8JWW - chains F and L of the 35 polymer chains in the assembly; structure by electron microscopy, 3.50 A resolution.

== Chain F (and L) ==
Name: Tail virion protein G7P
Organism: Enterobacteria phage M13
Notes: chain L of this document is another copy of the same molecule, construct and numbering; everything in this record applies to it too
Reference sequence: P69535 (G7P_BPM13); residues 1-33 here = UniProt positions 1-33
Amino-acid sequence (33 residues; each row starts with the number of its first residue):
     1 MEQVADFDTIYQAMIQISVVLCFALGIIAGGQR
Not modelled in the structure: 1-4

== Chain F / chain L interface ==
Pairs across the interface (16; chain F residue first):
  Phe-7(F) / Ala-5(L)
  Phe-7(F) / Phe-7(L)  hydrophobic
  Asp-8(F) / Ala-5(L)
  Tyr-11(F) / Thr-9(L)
  Tyr-11(F) / Ile-10(L)  hydrophobic
  Tyr-11(F) / Ala-13(L)  hydrophobic
  Met-14(F) / Ala-13(L)  hydrophobic
  Ser-18(F) / Ile-17(L)
  Cys-22(F) / Val-20(L)  hydrophobic
  Leu-25(F) / Leu-21(L)  hydrophobic
  Leu-25(F) / Ala-24(L)  hydrophobic
  Leu-25(F) / Ile-28(L)
  Ala-29(F) / Ile-28(L)  hydrophobic
  Gln-32(F) / Ile-28(L)  hydrogen bond (side chain-backbone)
  Gln-32(F) / Gly-31(L)
  Gln-32(F) / Gln-32(L)
Other interface residues (no listed pair), chain F (12 interface residues in all): Leu-21, Ile-28, Arg-33
Other interface residues (no listed pair), chain L (16 interface residues in all): Met-14, Leu-25, Ile-27, Arg-33

== In short ==
The interface between chain F and chain L involves 12 residues on one side and 16 on the other; the contacts
include 1 hydrogen bond. The hydrogen-bonded pair is Gln-32(F)/Ile-28(L).
Chain F and chain L are both Tail virion protein G7P (Enterobacteria phage M13); the structure, top segment of
the bacteriophage M13 mini variant, was determined by electron microscopy.
